PDB entry 8VDV | X-ray diffraction, 1.97 A resolution | chains A and B of the 3 polymer chains in the assembly

# Chain A
Molecule: Proprotein convertase subtilisin/kexin type 9
Organism: Homo sapiens
Notes: EC 3.4.21.-; fragment: prodomain
UniProtKB: Q8NBP7 (PCSK9_HUMAN); residues 61-152 here = UniProt positions 61-152
Chain sequence (92 residues; each row starts with the number of its first residue):
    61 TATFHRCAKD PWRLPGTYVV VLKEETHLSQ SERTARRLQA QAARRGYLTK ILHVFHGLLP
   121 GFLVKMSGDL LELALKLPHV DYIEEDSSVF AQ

# Chain B
Molecule: Proprotein convertase subtilisin/kexin type 9
Organism: Homo sapiens
Notes: EC 3.4.21.-
UniProtKB: Q8NBP7 (PCSK9_HUMAN); numbering as in UniProt (aligned over 153-681)
Chain sequence (529 residues; each row starts with the number of its first residue):
   153 SIPWNLERIT PPRYRADEYQ PPDGGSLVEV YLLDTSIQSD HREIEGRVMV TDFENVPEED
   213 GTRFHRQASK CDSHGTHLAG VVSGRDAGVA KGASMRSLRV LNCQGKGTVS GTLIGLEFIR
   273 KSQLVQPVGP LVVLLPLAGG YSRVLNAACQ RLARAGVVLV TAAGNFRDDA CLYSPASAPE
   333 VITVGATNAQ DQPVTLGTLG TNFGRCVDLF APGEDIIGAS SDCSTCFVSQ SGTSQAAAHV
   393 AGIAAMMLSA EPELTLAELR QRLIHFSAKD VINEAWFPED QRVLTPNLVA ALPPSTHGAG
   453 WQLFCRTVWS AHSGPTRMAT AIARCAPDEE LLSCSSFSRS GKRRGERMEA QGGKLVCRAH
   513 NAFGGEGVYA IARCCLLPQA NCSVHTAPPA EASMGTRVHC HQQGHVLTGC SSHWEVEDLG
   573 THKPPVLRPR GQPNQCVGHR EASIHASCCH APGLECKVKE HGIPAPQEQV TVACEEGWTL
   633 TGCSALPGTS HVLGAYAVDN TCVVRSRDVS TTGSTSEGAV TAVAICCRS
Disordered / not traced: 168-175, 213-219, 450-451, 544-546, 554-556, 572-584, 617-618, 640-641, 660-670
Sequence notes: conflict Ile474 (Val in Q8NBP7)
Disulfide bonds: Cys223-Cys255, Cys323-Cys358, Cys375-Cys378, Cys457-Cys527, Cys477-Cys526, Cys486-Cys509, Cys534-Cys601, Cys552-Cys600, Cys562-Cys588, Cys608-Cys679, Cys626-Cys678, Cys635-Cys654

# Chain A / chain B interface
Residue-residue contacts (61):
  Thr63(A) with Arg295(B), hydrogen bond
  His65(A) with Arg295(B), hydrogen bond
  Lys69(A) with Tyr325(B)
  Trp72(A) with Gly291(B); Gly292(B); Phe318(B), hydrophobic
  Leu74(A) with Thr260(B)
  Val79(A) with Val296(B), hydrophobic
  Val81(A) with Val296(B), hydrophobic
  Glu84(A) with Arg303(B), salt bridge
  His113(A) with Ile266(B); Glu269(B), salt bridge
  Phe115(A) with Leu265(B), hydrophobic; Ile266(B), hydrophobic; Glu269(B)
  His116(A) with Glu269(B), hydrogen bond (backbone-side chain); Lys273(B)
  Leu118(A) with Leu268(B); Ala300(B); Arg303(B), hydrogen bond (backbone-side chain); Leu304(B), hydrophobic
  Leu119(A) with Val296(B), hydrophobic
  Leu123(A) with Ser262(B)
  Tyr142(A) with Arg295(B); Val296(B); Ala299(B)
  Glu144(A) with Ser294(B), hydrogen bond; Arg295(B), hydrogen bond (side chain-backbone); Val296(B), hydrogen bond (side chain-backbone)
  Asp146(A) with Thr260(B); Val261(B), hydrogen bond (side chain-backbone); Ser262(B), hydrogen bond
  Ser147(A) with Thr260(B); Val261(B), hydrogen bond (backbone-backbone)
  Ser148(A) with Gly259(B); Gly291(B)
  Val149(A) with Lys258(B); Gly259(B), hydrogen bond (backbone-backbone); Thr260(B); Thr264(B); Ala290(B); Gly291(B)
  Phe150(A) with Gly257(B); Lys258(B); Leu289(B); Ala290(B), hydrogen bond (backbone-backbone)
  Ala151(A) with His226(B); Leu253(B), hydrophobic; Gly257(B), hydrogen bond (backbone-backbone); Pro288(B)
  Gln152(A) with His226(B), hydrogen bond (backbone-side chain); Pro288(B), hydrogen bond (backbone-backbone); Leu289(B); Ala290(B); Ala314(B); Gly316(B); Asn317(B), hydrogen bond (side chain-backbone); Phe318(B); Gly384(B); Thr385(B), hydrogen bond (backbone-backbone); Ser386(B), hydrogen bond (backbone-backbone)
Other interface residues (no listed pair), chain A (27 interface residues in all): Cys67, Val114, Gly117, Asp141
Other interface residues (no listed pair), chain B (37 interface residues in all): Arg272, Asp320, Gln387

# Overview
27 residues of chain A and 37 residues of chain B are in contact; the contacts include 18 hydrogen bonds and 2
salt bridges. Polar contacts include Glu84(A)-Arg303(B), His113(A)-Glu269(B) and Thr63(A)-Arg295(B).
Chain A is Proprotein convertase subtilisin/kexin type 9 and chain B is Proprotein convertase subtilisin/kexin
type 9, both from Homo sapiens; the structure, pcsk9 in complex with inhibitor, was determined by X-ray
diffraction.
